Entry 1FJM (X-ray diffraction, 2.10 A resolution); this record covers chains A and M.

[Chain A]
Molecule: Protein serine/threonine phosphatase-1 (alpha isoform, type 1)
From: Oryctolagus cuniculus
Notes: EC 3.1.3.16
UniProtKB: P08129 (PP1A_HUMAN); numbering as in UniProt (aligned over 1-330)
Chain sequence (330 residues; row label = number of the first residue in the row):
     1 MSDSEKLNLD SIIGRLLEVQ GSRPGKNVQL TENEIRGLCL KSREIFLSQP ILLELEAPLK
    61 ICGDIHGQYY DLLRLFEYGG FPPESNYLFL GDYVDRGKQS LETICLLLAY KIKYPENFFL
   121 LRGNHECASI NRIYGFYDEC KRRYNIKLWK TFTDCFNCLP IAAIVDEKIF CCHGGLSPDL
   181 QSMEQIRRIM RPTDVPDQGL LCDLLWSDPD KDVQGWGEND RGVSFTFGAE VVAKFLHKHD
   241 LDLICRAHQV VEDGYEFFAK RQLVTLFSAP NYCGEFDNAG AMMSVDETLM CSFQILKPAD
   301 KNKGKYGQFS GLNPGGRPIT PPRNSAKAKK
Not modelled in the structure: 1-6, 301-330
Covalently attached groups: beta-mercaptoethanol (BME) linked to C291
Ion coordination: Mn2+ site 1: D64, H66, D92; Mn2+ site 2: D92, N124, H173, H248

[Chain M]
Molecule: microcystin LR
From: Microcystis aeruginosa
Chain sequence (7 residues; numbered 1 to 7; the number before each row is that of its first residue):
     1 ALXRXEX
Modified residues: A1 (D-alanine; DAL); ACB (3-methyl-beta-D-aspartic acid) at position 3, 1ZN ((2S,3S,4E,6E,8S,9S)-3-amino-9-methoxy-2,6,8-trimethyl-10-phenyldeca-4,6-dienoic acid) at position 5, DAM (N-methyl-alpha-beta-dehydroalanine) at position 7; E6 (gamma-D-glutamic acid; FGA)
Covalently attached groups: covalent link A1-DAM_7

[Interface between chain A and chain M]
Contacting residue pairs (21; chain A residue first):
  R96(A) - L2(M)
  R96(A) - ACB_3(M)  hydrogen bond (side chain-backbone)
  R96(A) - E6(M)
  I130(A) - 1ZN_5(M)
  Y134(A) - ACB_3(M)  hydrogen bond (side chain-backbone)
  Y134(A) - 1ZN_5(M)
  V195(A) - 1ZN_5(M)
  P196(A) - 1ZN_5(M)
  D197(A) - 1ZN_5(M)
  W206(A) - 1ZN_5(M)
  D220(A) - R4(M)
  R221(A) - R4(M)  hydrogen bond (side chain-backbone)
  R221(A) - 1ZN_5(M)  hydrogen bond (side chain-backbone)
  G222(A) - 1ZN_5(M)
  Y272(A) - L2(M)  hydrophobic
  Y272(A) - E6(M)
  C273(A) - DAM_7(M)  covalent bond
  G274(A) - L2(M)
  G274(A) - DAM_7(M)  hydrogen bond (backbone-backbone)
  E275(A) - A1(M)
  E275(A) - DAM_7(M)  hydrogen bond (backbone-backbone)
Also at the interface, not in a pair above, chain A (19 interface residues in all): H125, C127, V223, H248, V250

[Overview]
19 residues of chain A and 7 residues of chain M are in contact; the contacts include 1 covalent bond and 6
hydrogen bonds. Among the polar pairs are R96(A)-ACB_3(M), Y134(A)-ACB_3(M) and R221(A)-R4(M). D64(A), H66(A)
and D92(A) coordinate Mn2+ site 1.
Here chain A is Protein serine/threonine phosphatase-1 (alpha isoform, type 1) (Oryctolagus cuniculus) and
chain M is microcystin LR (Microcystis aeruginosa). Entry 1FJM (Protein serine/threonine phosphatase-1 (alpha
isoform, type 1) complexed with microcystin-LR toxin) was determined by X-ray diffraction.
